7NJ6 - chains A and P; structure by X-ray diffraction, 1.59 A resolution.

[Chain A]
Protein: 14-3-3 protein sigma
Organism: Homo sapiens
Reference sequence: P31947 (1433S_HUMAN); numbering as in UniProt (aligned over 1-248)
Chain sequence (253 residues; numbered -4 to 248; the number before each row is that of its first residue; numbers below 1 keep their minus sign (Gly-4 is residue -4)):
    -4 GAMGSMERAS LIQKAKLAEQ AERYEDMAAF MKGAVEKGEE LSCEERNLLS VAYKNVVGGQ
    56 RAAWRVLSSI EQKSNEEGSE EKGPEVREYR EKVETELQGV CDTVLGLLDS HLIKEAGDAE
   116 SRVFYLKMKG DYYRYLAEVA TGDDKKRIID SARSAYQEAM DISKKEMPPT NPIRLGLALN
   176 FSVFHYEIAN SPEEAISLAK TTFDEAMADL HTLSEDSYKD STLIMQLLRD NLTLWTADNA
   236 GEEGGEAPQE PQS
Unresolved in the structure: -4, 71-77, 232-248
Glycans and other covalent adducts: 4-[4-(trifluoromethyl)imidazol-1-yl]benzaldehyde (UG5) linked to Lys122
Modified / non-standard residues: Cys38 (S-hydroxycysteine; CSO)
Differences from the reference sequence: expression tag (-4 to 0)
Metal / ion sites: Ca2+: Glu35, Glu110, Glu188
Residues lining bound ligands: UG5 (4-[4-(trifluoromethyl)imidazol-1-yl]benzaldehyde): Asn42, Phe119, Pro167, Ile168, Gly171, Asp215, Ile219
Curated features (UniProtKB/Swiss-Prot):
  - site (Interaction with phosphoserine on interacting protein): Arg56, Arg129
  - modified residue (Phosphoserine): Ser5, Ser74, Ser248
From the paper describing this entry:
  - binding site for UG5: Lys122, Asp215

[Chain P]
Protein: Peptidyl-prolyl cis-trans isomerase NIMA-interacting 1
Notes: EC 5.2.1.8
Reference sequence: Q13526 (PIN1_HUMAN); residues 61-77 here = UniProt positions 61-77
Chain sequence (17 residues; each row starts with the number of its first residue):
    61 LVKHSQSRRP SSWRQEK
Unresolved in the structure: 61-68, 75-77
Modified / non-standard residues: Ser72 (phosphoserine; SEP)
Curated features (UniProtKB/Swiss-Prot):
  - modified residue: Ser71 (Phosphoserine)

[Interface between chain A and chain P]
Residue-residue contacts (16; chain A residue first):
  Arg56(A) - Ser72(P)
  Arg129(A) - Ser72(P)
  Tyr130(A) - Ser72(P)
  Leu174(A) - Ser71(P)
  Leu174(A) - Ser72(P)
  Leu174(A) - Trp73(P)
  Asn175(A) - Ser72(P)
  Asn175(A) - Trp73(P)  hydrogen bond (side chain-backbone)
  Val178(A) - Ser71(P)
  Glu182(A) - Pro70(P)
  Ile219(A) - Trp73(P)
  Asn226(A) - Pro70(P)
  Asn226(A) - Ser71(P)  hydrogen bond (side chain-backbone)
  Leu229(A) - Arg69(P)
  Leu229(A) - Pro70(P)  hydrophobic
  Trp230(A) - Pro70(P)  hydrophobic
Also at the interface, not in a pair above, chain A (15 interface residues in all): Arg60, Lys122, Gly171, Leu222
Also at the interface, not in a pair above, chain P (6 interface residues in all): Arg74

[Summary]
Chain A and chain P form an interface of 15 and 6 residues respectively, with 2 hydrogen bonds. Polar pairs
include Asn175(A)-Trp73(P) and Asn226(A)-Ser71(P). Covalently linked compound UG5: at Lys122(A). Glu35(A),
Glu110(A) and Glu188(A) form the Ca2+ site. From the paper: a binding site for UG5 at Lys122(A) and Asp215(A).
Here chain A is 14-3-3 protein sigma (Homo sapiens) and chain P is Peptidyl-prolyl cis-trans isomerase
NIMA-interacting 1. Entry 7NJ6 (14-3-3 sigma with Pin1 binding site pS72 and covalently bound LvD1005) was
determined by X-ray diffraction (same publication as 7AOG, 7AXN, 7AYF, 7AZ1, 7AZ2, 7BDP and 17 further
entries).
